PDB entry 8TET | electron microscopy, 4.26 A resolution (low resolution: residue-level contacts below are approximate; hydrogen-bond / salt-bridge calls are withheld) | chains G and K of the 24 polymer chains in the assembly

Chain G:
Molecule: Capsid vertex component 1
Source organism: Human herpesvirus 5 strain AD169
UniProt: P16799 (CVC1_HCMVA); residue numbers follow UniProt; this construct covers 1-594
Sequence (594 residues; row label = number of the first residue in the row):
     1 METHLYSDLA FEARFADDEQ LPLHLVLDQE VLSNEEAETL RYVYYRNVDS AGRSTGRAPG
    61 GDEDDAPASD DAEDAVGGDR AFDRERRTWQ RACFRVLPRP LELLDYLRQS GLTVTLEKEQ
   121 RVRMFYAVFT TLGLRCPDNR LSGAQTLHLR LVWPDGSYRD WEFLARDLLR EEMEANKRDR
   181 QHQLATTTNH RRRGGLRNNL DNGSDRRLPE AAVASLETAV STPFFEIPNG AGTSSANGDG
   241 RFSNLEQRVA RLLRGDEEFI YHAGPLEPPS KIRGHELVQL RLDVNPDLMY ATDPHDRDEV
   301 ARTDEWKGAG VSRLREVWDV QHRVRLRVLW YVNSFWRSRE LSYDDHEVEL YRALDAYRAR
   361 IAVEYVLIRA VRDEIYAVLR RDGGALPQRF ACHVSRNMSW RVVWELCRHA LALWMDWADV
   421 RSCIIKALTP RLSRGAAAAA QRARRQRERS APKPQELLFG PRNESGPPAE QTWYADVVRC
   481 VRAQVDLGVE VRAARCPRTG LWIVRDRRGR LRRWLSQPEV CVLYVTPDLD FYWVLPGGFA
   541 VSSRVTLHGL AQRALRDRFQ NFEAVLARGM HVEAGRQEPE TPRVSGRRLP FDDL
Disordered / not traced: 177-296, 593-594

Chain K:
Molecule: Major capsid protein
Source organism: Human herpesvirus 5 strain AD169
UniProt: P16729 (MCP_HCMVA); residue numbers follow UniProt; this construct covers 1-1370
Sequence (1370 residues; each row starts with the number of its first residue):
     1 MENWSALELL PKVGIPTDFL THVKTSAGEE MFEALRIYYG DDPERYNIHF EAIFGTFCNR
    61 LEWVYFLTSG LAAAAHAIKF HDLNKLTTGK MLFHVQVPRV ASGAGLPTSR QTTIMVTKYS
   121 EKSPITIPFE LSAACLTYLR ETFEGTILDK ILNVEAMHTV LRALKNTADA MERGLIHSFL
   181 QTLLRKAPPY FVVQTLVENA TLARQALNRI QRSNILQSFK AKMLATLFLL NRTRDRDYVL
   241 KFLTRLAEAA TDSILDNPTT YTTSSGAKIS GVMVSTANVM QIIMSLLSSH ITKETVSAPA
   301 TYGNFVLSPE NAVTAISYHS ILADFNSYKA HLTSGQPHLP NDSLSQAGAH SLTPLSMDVI
   361 RLGEKTVIME NLRRVYKNTD TKDPLERNVD LTFFFPVGLY LPEDRGYTTV ESKVKLNDTV
   421 RNALPTTAYL LNRDRAVQKI DFVDALKTLC HPVLHEPAPC LQTFTERGPP SEPAMQRLLE
   481 CRFQQEPMGG AARRIPHFYR VRREVPRTVN EMKQDFVVTD FYKVGNITLY TELHPFFDFT
   541 HCQENSETVA LCTPRIVIGN LPDGLAPGPF HELRTWEIME HMRLRPPPDY EETLRLFKTT
   601 VTSPNYPELC YLVDVLVHGN VDAFLLIRTF VARCIVNMFH TRQLLVFAHS YALVTLIAEH
   661 LADGALPPQL LFHYRNLVAV LRLVTRISAL PGLNNGQLAE EPLSAYVNAL HDHRLWPPFV
   721 THLPRNMEGV QVVADRQPLN PANIEARHHG VSDVPRLGAM DADEPLFVDD YRATDDEWTL
   781 QKVFYLCLMP AMTNNRACGL GLNLKTLLVD LFYRPAFLLM PAATAVSTSG TTSKESTSGV
   841 TPEDSIAAQR QAVGEMLTEL VEDVATDAHT PLLQACRELF LAVQFVGEHV KVLEVRAPLD
   901 HAQRQGLPDF ISRQHVLYNG CCVVTAPKTL IEYSLPVPFH RFYSNPTICA ALSDDIKRYV
   961 TEFPHYHRHD GGFPLPTAFA HEYHNWLRSP FSRYSATCPN VLHSVMTLAA MLYKISPVSL
  1021 VLQTKAHIHP GFALTAVRTD TFEVDMLLYS GKSCTSVIIN NPIVTKEERD ISTTYHVTQN
  1081 INTVDMGLGY TSNTCVAYVN RVRTDMGVRV QDLFRVFPMN VYRHDEVDRW IRHAAGVERP
  1141 QLLDTETISM LTFGSMSERN AAATVHGQKA ACELILTPVT MDVNYFKIPN NPRGRASCML
  1201 AVDPYDTEAA TKAIYDHREA DAQTFAATHN PWASQAGCLS DVLYNTRHRE RLGYNSKFYS
  1261 PCAQYFNTEE IIAANKTLFK TIDEYLLRAK DCIRGDTDTQ YVCVEGTEQL IENPCRLTQE
  1321 ALPILSTTTL ALMETKLKGG AGAFATSETH FGNYVVGEII PLQQSMLFNS
Disordered / not traced: 1-46, 141-149, 823-841
Disulfide bonds: Cys1292-Cys1303

How chain G and chain K interact:
Contacting residue pairs (45):
  Asn34(G) with Arg904(K); Pro908(K); Arg1123(K)
  Glu35(G) with Asp909(K)
  Arg99(G) with Val1121(K); Tyr1122(K); Arg1123(K); Asp1125(K)
  Pro100(G) with Arg1123(K); His1124(K)
  Arg123(G) with Glu700(K); Glu728(K)
  Phe125(G) with Pro898(K); His901(K); Arg904(K)
  His322(G) with Gln737(K)
  Val481(G) with Val501(K); Arg503(K)
  Arg482(G) with Phe498(K); Val501(K); Arg503(K)
  Gln484(G) with Arg482(K)
  Asp486(G) with Arg482(K); Asn545(K); Ser546(K)
  Leu487(G) with Asn545(K)
  Gly488(G) with Asn545(K); Glu547(K)
  Val489(G) with Asn545(K)
  Glu490(G) with Glu547(K)
  Arg507(G) with Glu547(K)
  Arg512(G) with Ser546(K)
  Trp514(G) with Ser546(K)
  Gly586(G) with Val1121(K)
  Arg587(G) with Glu456(K); Asn1120(K); Val1121(K); Arg1123(K)
  Arg588(G) with Met1119(K); Asn1120(K)
  Leu589(G) with Met1119(K); Pro1140(K); Leu1142(K)
  Phe591(G) with Met1119(K); Leu1142(K)
Interface residues without a listed pair, chain G (31 interface residues in all): Glu30, Glu38, Trp318, Arg323, Arg325, Arg421, Val477, Pro590
Interface residues without a listed pair, chain K (32 interface residues in all): Gln484, Gln731, Asn740, Gln905, Tyr959, Gln1141, Leu1252

Overview:
The interface between chain G and chain K involves 31 residues on one side and 32 on the other.
Here chain G is Capsid vertex component 1 and chain K is Major capsid protein, both from Human herpesvirus 5
strain AD169. Entry 8TET (Human cytomegalovirus portal vertex, non-infectious enveloped particle (NIEP)
configuration 1 (NC1)) was determined by electron microscopy (same publication as 8TEP, 8TES, 8TEU and 8TEW).
